PDB entry 3WB9 | X-ray diffraction, 1.93 A resolution | chains A and B of the 3 polymer chains in the assembly

[Chain A (and B)]
Name: Diaminopimelate dehydrogenase
From: Symbiobacterium thermophilum
Notes: EC 1.4.1.16; chain B of this document is another copy of the same molecule, construct and numbering; everything in this record applies to it too
UniProtKB: Q67PI3 (Q67PI3_SYMTH); residues 1-299 here = UniProt positions 1-299
Chain sequence (305 residues; row label = number of the first residue in the row; numbers below 1 keep their minus sign (His-5 is residue -5)):
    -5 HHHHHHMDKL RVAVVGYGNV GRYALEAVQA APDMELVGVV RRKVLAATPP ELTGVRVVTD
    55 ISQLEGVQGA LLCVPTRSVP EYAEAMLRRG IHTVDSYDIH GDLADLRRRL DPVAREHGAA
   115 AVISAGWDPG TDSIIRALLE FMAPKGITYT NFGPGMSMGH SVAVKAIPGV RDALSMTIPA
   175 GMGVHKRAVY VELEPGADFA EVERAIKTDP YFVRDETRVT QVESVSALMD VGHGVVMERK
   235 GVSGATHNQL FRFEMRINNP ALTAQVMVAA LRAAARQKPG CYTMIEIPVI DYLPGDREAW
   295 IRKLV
Disordered / not traced: -5 to 2
Differences from the reference sequence: expression tag (-5 to 0)

[How chain A and chain B interact]
Pairs across the interface (26):
  Pro148(A) - Met176(B)  hydrophobic
  Pro148(A) - Lys234(B)
  Ile172(A) - Met176(B)  hydrophobic
  Tyr184(A) - Ile141(B)  hydrophobic
  Tyr184(A) - Tyr143(B)  hydrogen bond
  Arg212(A) - Val178(B)
  Ser220(A) - Lys139(B)
  Ala221(A) - Pro138(B)
  Ala221(A) - Lys139(B)
  Ala221(A) - Gly140(B)  hydrogen bond (backbone-backbone)
  Leu222(A) - Gly140(B)
  Met223(A) - Lys139(B)
  Met223(A) - Val236(B)
  Asp224(A) - Lys234(B)  salt bridge
  Asp224(A) - Gly235(B)
  Asp224(A) - Val236(B)
  Asp224(A) - His241(B)
  Asp224(A) - Asn242(B)  hydrogen bond (side chain-backbone)
  Val225(A) - His241(B)
  Gly226(A) - Lys234(B)  hydrogen bond (backbone-side chain)
  Gly226(A) - Asn242(B)
  His227(A) - Asn242(B)
  Arg250(A) - Asn242(B)
  Arg250(A) - Leu244(B)
  Ile251(A) - Asn242(B)
  Asn252(A) - His241(B)
Also at the interface, not in a pair above, chain A (18 interface residues in all): Tyr17, Gly149, Met170

[Summary]
The interface between chain A and chain B involves 18 residues on one side and 13 on the other, with 4
hydrogen bonds and 1 salt bridge. Among the polar pairs are Asp224(A)-Lys234(B), Tyr184(A)-Tyr143(B) and
Asp224(A)-Asn242(B).
Chain A and chain B are both Diaminopimelate dehydrogenase (Symbiobacterium thermophilum); the structure,
Crystal Structures of meso-diaminopimelate dehydrogenase from Symbiobacterium thermophilum, was determined by
X-ray diffraction, deposited together with 3WBF.
